PDB entry 5JD7 | X-ray diffraction, 1.75 A resolution | chain A

Chain A:
Protein: cGMP-dependent protein kinase 1
Organism: Homo sapiens
Notes: EC 2.7.11.12
UniProtKB: Q13976 (KGP1_HUMAN), isoform Q13976-2; residues 219-351 here correspond to UniProt positions 220-352 (UniProt number = residue number + 1)
Sequence (135 residues; numbered 217 to 351; the number before each row is that of its first residue):
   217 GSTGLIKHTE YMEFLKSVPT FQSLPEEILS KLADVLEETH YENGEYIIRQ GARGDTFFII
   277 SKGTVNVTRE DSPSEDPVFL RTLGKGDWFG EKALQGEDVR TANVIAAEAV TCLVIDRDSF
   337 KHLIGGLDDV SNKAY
Disordered / not traced: 217-221, 288-290
Sequence notes: expression tag (217-218)
Ligand contacts: PET-cGMP (6JR; 3-[(2S,4aR,6R,7R,7aS)-2,7-dihydroxy-2-oxotetrahydro-2H,4H-2lambda~5~-furo[3,2-d][1,3,2]dioxaphosphinin-6-yl]-6-phenyl-3,4-dihydro-9H-imidazo[1,2-a]purin-9-one): Ile-264, Val-283, Arg-285, Leu-296, Arg-297, Leu-299, Phe-305, Gly-306, Glu-307, Lys-308, Ala-309, Val-315, Arg-316, Thr-317, Ala-318, Val-320, Tyr-351
Reported in the primary citation:
  - binding site for PET-cGMP: Arg-285, Leu-296, Arg-297, Glu-307, Arg-316, Thr-317
  - specificity-determining residues: Arg-285

In short:
Bound to chain A: PET-cGMP. The paper reports a binding site for PET-cGMP at Arg-285, Leu-296 and Arg-297
among others; the specificity determinant Arg-285.
Chain A is cGMP-dependent protein kinase 1 (Homo sapiens); the structure, PKG I's Carboxyl Terminal Cyclic
Nucleotide Binding Domain (CNB-B) in a complex with PET-cGMP, was determined by X-ray diffraction, deposited
together with 5JIX, 5JAX and 5J48.
